7MEI - chains A and R of the 30 polymer chains in the assembly; structure by electron microscopy, 3.54 A resolution.

# Chain A
Molecule: DNA-directed RNA polymerase subunit
Source organism: Saccharomyces cerevisiae
Notes: EC 2.7.7.6
Reference sequence: A0A6A5Q1P2 (A0A6A5Q1P2_YEASX); residue numbers follow UniProt; this construct covers 1-1733
Chain sequence (1733 residues; row label = number of the first residue in the row):
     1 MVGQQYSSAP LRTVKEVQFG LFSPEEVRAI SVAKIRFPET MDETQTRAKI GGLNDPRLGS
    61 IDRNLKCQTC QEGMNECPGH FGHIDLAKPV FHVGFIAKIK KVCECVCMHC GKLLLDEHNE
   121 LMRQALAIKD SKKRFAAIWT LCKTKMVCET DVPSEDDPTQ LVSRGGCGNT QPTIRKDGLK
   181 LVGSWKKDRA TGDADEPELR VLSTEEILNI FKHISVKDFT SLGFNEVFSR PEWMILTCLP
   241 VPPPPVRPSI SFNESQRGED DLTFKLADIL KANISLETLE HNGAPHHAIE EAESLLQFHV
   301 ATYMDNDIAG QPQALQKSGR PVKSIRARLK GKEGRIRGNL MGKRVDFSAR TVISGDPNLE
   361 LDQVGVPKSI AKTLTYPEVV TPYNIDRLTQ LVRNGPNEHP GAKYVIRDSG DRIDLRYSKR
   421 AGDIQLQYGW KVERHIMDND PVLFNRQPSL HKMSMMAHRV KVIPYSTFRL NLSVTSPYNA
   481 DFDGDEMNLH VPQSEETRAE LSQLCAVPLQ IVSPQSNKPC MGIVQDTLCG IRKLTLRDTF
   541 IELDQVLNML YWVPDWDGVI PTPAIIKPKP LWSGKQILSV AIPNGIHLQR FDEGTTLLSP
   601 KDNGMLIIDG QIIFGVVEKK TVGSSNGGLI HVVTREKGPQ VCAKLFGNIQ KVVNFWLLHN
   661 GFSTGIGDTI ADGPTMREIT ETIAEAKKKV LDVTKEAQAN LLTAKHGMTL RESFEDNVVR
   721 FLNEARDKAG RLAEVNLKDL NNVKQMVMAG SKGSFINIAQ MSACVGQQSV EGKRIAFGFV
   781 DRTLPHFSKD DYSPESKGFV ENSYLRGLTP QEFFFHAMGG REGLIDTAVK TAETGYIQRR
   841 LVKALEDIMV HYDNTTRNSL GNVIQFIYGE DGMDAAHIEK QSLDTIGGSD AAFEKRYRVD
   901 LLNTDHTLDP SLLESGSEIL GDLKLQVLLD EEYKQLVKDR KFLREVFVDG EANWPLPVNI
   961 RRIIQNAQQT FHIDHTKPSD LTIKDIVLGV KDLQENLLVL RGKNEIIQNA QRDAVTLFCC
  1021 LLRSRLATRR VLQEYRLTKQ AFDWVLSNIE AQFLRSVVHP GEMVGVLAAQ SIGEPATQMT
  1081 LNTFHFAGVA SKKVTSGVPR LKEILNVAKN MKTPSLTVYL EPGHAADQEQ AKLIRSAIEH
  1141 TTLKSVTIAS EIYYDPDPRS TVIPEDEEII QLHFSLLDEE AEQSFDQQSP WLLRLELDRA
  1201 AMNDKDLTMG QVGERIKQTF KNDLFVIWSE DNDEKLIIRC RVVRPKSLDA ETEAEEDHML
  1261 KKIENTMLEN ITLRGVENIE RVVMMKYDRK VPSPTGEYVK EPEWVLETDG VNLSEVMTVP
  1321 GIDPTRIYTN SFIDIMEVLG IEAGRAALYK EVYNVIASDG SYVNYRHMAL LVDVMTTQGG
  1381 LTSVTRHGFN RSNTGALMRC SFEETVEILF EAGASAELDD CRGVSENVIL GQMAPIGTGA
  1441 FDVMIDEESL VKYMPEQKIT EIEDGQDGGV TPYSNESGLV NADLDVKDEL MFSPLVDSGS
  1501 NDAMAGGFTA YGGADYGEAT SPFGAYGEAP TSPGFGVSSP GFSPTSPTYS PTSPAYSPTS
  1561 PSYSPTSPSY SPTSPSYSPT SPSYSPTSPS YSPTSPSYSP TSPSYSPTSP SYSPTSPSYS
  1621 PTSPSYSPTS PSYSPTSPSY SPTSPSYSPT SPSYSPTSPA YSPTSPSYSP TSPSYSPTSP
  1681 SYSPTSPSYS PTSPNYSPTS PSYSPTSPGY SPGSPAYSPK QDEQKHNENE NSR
Not modelled in the structure: 1, 1082-1092, 1176-1184, 1246-1253, 1455-1733
Reported in the primary citation:
  - binding site for the 15-nt RNA strand (chain R): Lys619, Lys620

# Chain R
Molecule: 15-nt RNA strand
Sequence (15 nucleotides; numbered 4 to 18; the number before each row is that of its first residue):
     4 CCCCACAAAU CCCAA

# How chain A and chain R interact
Residue-residue contacts (19; chain A residue first):
  Phe252(A) with C4(R), base contact
  Asn253(A) with C4(R), phosphate contact
  Arg446(A) with A12(R), sugar contact; U13(R), sugar contact
  Asn479(A) with U13(R), sugar contact
  Asp481(A) with U13(R), phosphate contact
  Asp483(A) with A12(R), phosphate contact; U13(R), phosphate contact
  Asp485(A) with A12(R), phosphate contact; U13(R), phosphate contact
  Lys619(A) with A18(R), salt bridge to the phosphate
  Lys620(A) with A18(R), hydrogen bond to the phosphate
  Val747(A) with A18(R), base contact
  Gly750(A) with A18(R), base contact
  Lys752(A) with C16(R), salt bridge to the phosphate
  Gly753(A) with A18(R), hydrogen bond to the base
  Ser754(A) with A17(R), base contact; A18(R), base contact
  Ile756(A) with A17(R), base contact
Interface residues without a listed pair, chain A (21 interface residues in all): Pro448, Gly484, Ser751, Phe755, Thr831, Gln1078
Interface residues without a listed pair, chain R (8 interface residues in all): C14, C15

# Overview
21 residues of chain A and 8 residues of chain R are in contact; the contacts include 2 hydrogen bonds and 2
salt bridges. Among the polar pairs are Gly753(A)-A18(R), Lys620(A)-A18(R) and Lys619(A)-A18(R). The paper
reports a binding site for the 15-nt RNA strand (chain R) at Lys619(A) and Lys620(A).
Chain A is DNA-directed RNA polymerase subunit (Saccharomyces cerevisiae) and chain R is a 15-nt RNA strand;
the structure, Composite structure of EC+EC, was determined by electron microscopy, deposited together with
7MK9, 7MKA, 7ML0, 7ML1, 7ML2, 7ML3 and 7ML4.
